PDB entry 4UC3 | X-ray diffraction, 2.50 A resolution | chains A and B

Chain A (and B):
Name: Translocator protein tspo
From: Rhodobacter sphaeroides
Notes: chain B of this document is another copy of the same molecule, construct and numbering; everything in this record applies to it too
UniProtKB: Q9RFC8 (Q9RFC8_RHOSH); numbering as in UniProt (aligned over 3-157)
Sequence (155 residues; numbered 3 to 157; the number before each row is that of its first residue):
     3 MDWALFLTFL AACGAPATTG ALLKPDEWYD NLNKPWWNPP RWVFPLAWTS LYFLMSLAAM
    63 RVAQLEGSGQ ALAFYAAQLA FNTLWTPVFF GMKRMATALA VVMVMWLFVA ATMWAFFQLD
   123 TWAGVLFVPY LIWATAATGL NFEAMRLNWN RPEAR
Disordered / not traced: 29-40 (chain B: 29-40, 147-157)
Residues lining bound ligands: YZY ((2S)-2-(hexadecanoyloxy)-3-hydroxypropyl (9Z)-octadec-9-enoate): Pro27, Asp28, Phe46, Ala49, Trp50, Ser52, Leu53, Leu56, Pro131, Ile134, Trp135, Ala138
Swiss-Prot annotation at these positions:
  - mutagenesis: Cys15 (C15S: Leads to decreased levels of the protein and increased levels of carotenoids and bacteriochlorophylls), Trp30 (W30F: Slightly increased levels of carotenoids and bacteriochlorophylls), Trp38 (W38C: Decreases growth rate 2-3 fold. Leads to increased levels of the protein and decreased levels of carotenoids and bacteriochlorophylls), Trp39 (W39F: Increased levels of carotenoids and bacteriochlorophylls), Trp44 (W44F: Increased levels of carotenoids and bacteriochlorophylls), Trp50 (W50F: Increased levels of carotenoids and bacteriochlorophylls), Ala139 (A139T: Decreases affinity for protoporphyrin IX, cholesterol and the benzodiazepine receptor agonist PK-11195)
From the paper describing this entry:
  - mutagenesis - A139T (42 +/- 4 uM): decreased binding to PK11195
  - mutagenesis - A139T: decreased binding to PpIX
  - mutagenesis - A139T (Kd >300 uM): decreased binding to cholesterol
  - conformationally variable residues (order/disorder transition): Glu29 to Asn40

Interface between chain A and chain B:
Contacting residue pairs (49; chain A residue first):
  Ala6(A) - Gln72(B)
  Leu7(A) - Gly71(B)
  Leu7(A) - Gln72(B)  hydrogen bond (backbone-side chain)
  Leu7(A) - Ala75(B)  hydrophobic
  Thr10(A) - Gln72(B)  hydrogen bond
  Thr10(A) - Ala75(B)
  Thr10(A) - Phe76(B)
  Phe11(A) - Ala75(B)  hydrophobic
  Ala13(A) - Phe83(B)
  Ala13(A) - Phe110(B)  hydrophobic
  Ala14(A) - Ala79(B)  hydrophobic
  Gly16(A) - Phe83(B)
  Ala17(A) - Ala82(B)  hydrophobic
  Ala17(A) - Phe83(B)
  Ala17(A) - Leu86(B)
  Thr20(A) - Leu86(B)
  Thr21(A) - Leu86(B)
  Leu24(A) - Met94(B)  hydrophobic
  Leu25(A) - Met94(B)  hydrophobic
  Ala65(A) - Gly71(B)
  Glu68(A) - Glu68(B)
  Gly69(A) - Glu68(B)  hydrogen bond (backbone-side chain)
  Gly71(A) - Leu7(B)
  Gly71(A) - Ala65(B)
  Gln72(A) - Ala6(B)
  Gln72(A) - Leu7(B)
  Gln72(A) - Thr10(B)  hydrogen bond
  Ala75(A) - Leu7(B)  hydrophobic
  Ala75(A) - Thr10(B)
  Ala75(A) - Phe11(B)  hydrophobic
  Phe76(A) - Thr10(B)
  Ala78(A) - Ala78(B)  hydrophobic
  Ala79(A) - Ala14(B)  hydrophobic
  Ala82(A) - Ala17(B)
  Ala82(A) - Leu81(B)  hydrophobic
  Ala82(A) - Thr85(B)
  Phe83(A) - Ala13(B)
  Phe83(A) - Gly16(B)
  Phe83(A) - Ala17(B)
  Thr85(A) - Ala82(B)
  Thr85(A) - Leu86(B)
  Leu86(A) - Ala17(B)
  Leu86(A) - Thr20(B)
  Leu86(A) - Thr21(B)
  Leu86(A) - Thr85(B)
  Val90(A) - Leu24(B)  hydrophobic
  Met94(A) - Leu24(B)  hydrophobic
  Met94(A) - Leu25(B)  hydrophobic
  Thr99(A) - Leu24(B)
Other interface residues (no listed pair), chain A (34 interface residues in all): Leu67, Leu74, Tyr77, Leu81, Pro89, Phe110
Other interface residues (no listed pair), chain B (32 interface residues in all): Leu74, Tyr77, Pro89, Val90, Arg96

Overview:
34 residues of chain A face 32 of chain B across their interface, with 4 hydrogen bonds. Polar contacts
include Leu7(A)-Gln72(B), Thr10(A)-Gln72(B) and Gly69(A)-Glu68(B). Ligands of chain A: compound YZY. Curated
annotation (UniProt) lists 7 mutagenesis sites on chain A. The paper reports that A139T of chain A reduces
binding to PK11195; conformational variability at Glu29(A).
Chain A and chain B are both Translocator protein tspo (Rhodobacter sphaeroides); the structure, Translocator
protein 18 kDa (TSPO) from Rhodobacter sphaeroides wild type, was determined by X-ray diffraction together
with 4UC1 and 4UC2 from the same study.
